4J9M - chains A and T of the 3 polymer chains in the assembly; structure by X-ray diffraction, 2.25 A resolution.

[Chain A]
Molecule: DNA polymerase eta
Source organism: Homo sapiens
Notes: EC 2.7.7.7; fragment: catalytic core domain
UniProtKB: Q9Y253 (POLH_HUMAN); residue numbers follow UniProt; this construct covers 1-432
Amino-acid sequence (435 residues; row label = number of the first residue in the row; numbers below 1 keep their minus sign (Gly-2 is residue -2)):
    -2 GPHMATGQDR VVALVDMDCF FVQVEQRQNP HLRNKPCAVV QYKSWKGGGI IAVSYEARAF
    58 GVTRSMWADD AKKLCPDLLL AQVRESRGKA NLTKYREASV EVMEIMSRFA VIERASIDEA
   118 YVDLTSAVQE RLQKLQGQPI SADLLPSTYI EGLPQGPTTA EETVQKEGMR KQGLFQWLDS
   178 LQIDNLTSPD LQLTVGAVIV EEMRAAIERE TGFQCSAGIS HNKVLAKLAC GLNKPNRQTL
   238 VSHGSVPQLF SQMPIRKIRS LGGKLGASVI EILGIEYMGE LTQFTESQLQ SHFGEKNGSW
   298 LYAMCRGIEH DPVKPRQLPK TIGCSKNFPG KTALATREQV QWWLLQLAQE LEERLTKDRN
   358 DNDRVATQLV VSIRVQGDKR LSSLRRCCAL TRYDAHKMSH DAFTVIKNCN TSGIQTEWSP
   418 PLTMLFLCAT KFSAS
Unresolved in the structure: 154-159
Differences from the reference sequence: expression tag (-2 to 0)
UniProt features mapped onto this chain:
  - binding site (Mg(2+)): Asp13, Met14, Asp115, Glu116
  - binding site (Mn(2+)): Asp13, Met14, Asp115, Glu116
  - binding site (a 2'-deoxyribonucleoside 5'-triphosphate): Arg61
  - natural variant: Val37 (deletion: In XPV), Leu75 (deletion: In XPV), Arg93 (R93P: In XPV), Arg111 (R111H: In XPV), Thr122 (T122P: In XPV), Gly153 (G153D: In a breast cancer sample), Thr191 (T191P: In XPV), Gly263 (G263V: In XPV), Val266 (V266D: In XPV), Gly295 (G295R: In XPV), Arg361 (R361S: In XPV)
  - mutagenesis: Tyr52 (Y52A/F: Reduces DNA polymerase activity; Y52E: Reduces DNA polymerase activity. Increases fidelity of replication and reduces translesion bypass), Arg61 (R61A: Reduces enzymatic activity by two-thirds), Ser62 (S62G: Increased DNA polymerase activity and translesion bypass compared to wild-type), Ala68 (A68S/V: Severe reduction in thymine dimer translesion bypass), Asn324 to Pro326 (Reduces binding to chromatin and to monoubiquitinated PCNA. Abolishes binding to monoubiquitinated PCNA; when associated with 705-E--H-713 Del)
Ion coordination: Mg2+ site 1: Asp13, Met14, Asp115 (together with XG4); Mg2+ site 2: Asp13, Asp115, Glu116 (together with XG4) (shared with 1 residue of chain P); Na+: Pro27, His28, Arg30
Residues lining bound ligands: XG4 (2'-deoxy-5'-O-[(R)-hydroxy{[(R)-hydroxy(phosphonooxy)phosphoryl]amino}phosphoryl]guanosine): Asp13, Met14, Asp15, Cys16, Phe17, Phe18, Gln38, Ile48, Ala49, Tyr52, Arg55, Arg61, Leu89, Ile114, Asp115, Glu116, Lys231

[Chain T]
Molecule: 12-nt DNA strand
Sequence (12 nucleotides; row label = number of the first residue in the row):
     1 TACTTATGAC GT
Unresolved in the structure: 1-2

[How chain A and chain T interact]
Pairs across the interface (32; chain A residue first):
  Gln38(A) - DT4(T)  hydrogen bond to the base
  Gln38(A) - DT5(T)  sugar contact
  Tyr39(A) - DT4(T)  phosphate contact
  Tyr39(A) - DT5(T)  hydrogen bond to the phosphate
  Trp42(A) - DC3(T)  stacking on the base
  Arg61(A) - DT4(T)  hydrogen bond to the base
  Trp64(A) - DC3(T)  phosphate contact
  Lys86(A) - DA6(T)  salt bridge to the phosphate
  Ala87(A) - DT5(T)  sugar contact
  Arg93(A) - DA6(T)  salt bridge to the phosphate
  Arg93(A) - DT7(T)  salt bridge to the phosphate
  Lys293(A) - DC10(T)  hydrogen bond to the phosphate
  Lys293(A) - DG11(T)  salt bridge to the phosphate
  Arg313(A) - DG8(T)  salt bridge to the phosphate
  Arg313(A) - DA9(T)  salt bridge to the phosphate
  Pro316(A) - DG8(T)  phosphate contact
  Lys317(A) - DG8(T)  hydrogen bond to the phosphate
  Lys317(A) - DA9(T)  salt bridge to the phosphate
  Thr318(A) - DT7(T)  sugar contact
  Thr318(A) - DG8(T)  hydrogen bond to the phosphate
  Gly320(A) - DA6(T)  sugar contact
  Gly320(A) - DT7(T)  hydrogen bond to the phosphate
  Cys321(A) - DA6(T)  phosphate contact
  Ser322(A) - DT5(T)  sugar contact
  Ser322(A) - DA6(T)  hydrogen bond to the phosphate
  Lys323(A) - DT5(T)  phosphate contact
  Asn324(A) - DT4(T)  hydrogen bond to the phosphate
  Asn324(A) - DT5(T)  hydrogen bond to the phosphate
  Pro326(A) - DC3(T)  sugar contact
  Arg351(A) - DA6(T)  salt bridge to the phosphate
  Arg351(A) - DT7(T)  salt bridge to the phosphate
  Phe423(A) - DT7(T)  base contact
Other interface residues (no listed pair), chain A (26 interface residues in all): Leu89, Ile319, Thr329, Glu347, Arg382

[Overview]
The interface between chain A and chain T involves 26 residues on one side and 9 on the other, with 10
hydrogen bonds, 9 salt bridges and 1 aromatic stacking contact. Polar contacts include Gln38(A)-DT4(T),
Arg61(A)-DT4(T) and Tyr39(A)-DT5(T). Chain A binds compound XG4.
Chain A is DNA polymerase eta (Homo sapiens) and chain T is a 12-nt DNA strand; the structure, Human DNA
polymerase eta-DNA ternary complex: misincorporation G opposite T after an A at the primer ..., was determined
by X-ray diffraction together with 4J9K, 4J9L, 4J9N, 4J9O, 4J9P, 4J9Q, 4J9R and 4J9S from the same study.
